2X6U - chain A; structure by X-ray diffraction, 1.90 A resolution.

Chain A:
Protein: T-box transcription factor TBX5
From: Homo sapiens
Notes: fragment: t-box domain, residues 51-251
UniProtKB: Q99593 (TBX5_HUMAN); residues 51-251 here = UniProt positions 51-251
Amino-acid sequence (203 residues; each row starts with the number of its first residue):
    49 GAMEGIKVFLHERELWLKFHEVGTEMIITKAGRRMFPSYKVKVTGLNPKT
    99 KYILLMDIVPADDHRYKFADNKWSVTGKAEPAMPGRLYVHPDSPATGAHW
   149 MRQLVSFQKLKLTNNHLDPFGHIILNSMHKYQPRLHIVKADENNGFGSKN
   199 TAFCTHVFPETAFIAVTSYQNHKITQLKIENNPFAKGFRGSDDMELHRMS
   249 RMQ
Not modelled in the structure: 49-51, 131-133, 231-251
Curated features (UniProtKB/Swiss-Prot):
  - DNA-binding region: L58 to G238 (T-box)

Overview:
From UniProt: a DNA-binding region.
Chain A is T-box transcription factor TBX5 (Homo sapiens); the structure, Crystal structure of human TBX5 in
the DNA-free form, was determined by X-ray diffraction, deposited together with 2X6V.
